Entry 5EAI (X-ray diffraction, 2.90 A resolution); this record covers chains A and B.

[Chain A (and B)]
Name: NAD(P)H dehydrogenase [quinone] 1
Source organism: Homo sapiens
Notes: EC 1.6.5.2; chain B of this document is another copy of the same molecule, construct and numbering; everything in this record applies to it too
UniProt: P15559 (NQO1_HUMAN); residues 0-273 here correspond to UniProt positions 1-274 (UniProt number = residue number + 1)
Chain sequence (277 residues; row label = number of the first residue in the row; numbers below 1 keep their minus sign (Gly-3 is residue -3)):
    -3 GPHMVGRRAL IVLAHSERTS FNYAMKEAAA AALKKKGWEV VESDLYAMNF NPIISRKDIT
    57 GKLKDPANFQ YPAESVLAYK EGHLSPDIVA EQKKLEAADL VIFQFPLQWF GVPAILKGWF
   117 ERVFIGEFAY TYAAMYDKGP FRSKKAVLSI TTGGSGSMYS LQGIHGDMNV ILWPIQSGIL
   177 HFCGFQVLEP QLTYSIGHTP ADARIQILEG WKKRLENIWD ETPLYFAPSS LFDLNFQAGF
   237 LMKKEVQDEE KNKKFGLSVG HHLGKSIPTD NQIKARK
Disordered / not traced: -3 to 2, 273
Sequence notes: expression tag (-3 to -1)
Ligand contacts:
  - E6A ((2R,3R)-2-[(2S,3S)-3-bromanyl-1,4-bis(oxidanylidene)-2,3-dihydronaphthalen-2-yl]-3-oxidanyl-2,3-dihydronaphthalene-1,4-dione): Trp105, Phe106, Gly149, Gly150
  - FAD (flavin-adenine dinucleotide), molecule 1: His11, Thr15, Ser16, Phe17, Asn18, Ala20, Pro102, Leu103, Gln104, Trp105, Phe106, Thr147, Thr148, Gly149, Gly150, Tyr155, Ile192, Arg200, Ile201, Leu204
  - FAD, molecule 2: Ile50, Asn64, Gln66, Tyr67, Pro68, Glu117
UniProt features mapped onto this chain:
  - binding site (FAD): His11, Phe17, Asn18, Gln66, Leu103 to Phe106, Thr147 to Gly150, Tyr155, Arg200
  - binding site (substrate): Ala125 to Thr127
  - modified residue: Ser81 (Phosphoserine)
  - cross-link (Glycyl lysine isopeptide (Lys-Gly)): Lys249 (interchain with G-Cter in SUMO2), Lys250 (interchain with G-Cter in SUMO2)
What the authors report for this chain:
  - binding site for E6A: Pro68, Val72, Trp105, Phe106, Tyr126, Tyr128, Gly149, Gly150, Phe178, Phe232, Gln233

[Chain A / chain B interface]
Contacting residue pairs (125):
  Glu13(A) with Arg52(B), salt bridge; Phe65(B)
  Thr15(A) with Ala63(B); Asn64(B)
  Tyr42(A) with Ile49(B), hydrophobic; Ile50(B), hydrogen bond (side chain-backbone)
  Pro48(A) with Ile49(B), hydrophobic; Ala110(B)
  Ile49(A) with Tyr42(B), hydrophobic; Pro48(B), hydrophobic; Ile111(B), hydrophobic
  Ile50(A) with Tyr42(B), hydrogen bond (backbone-side chain); Gln104(B)
  Arg52(A) with Glu13(B), salt bridge
  Ala63(A) with Thr15(B)
  Asn64(A) with Thr15(B)
  Phe65(A) with Glu13(B)
  Gln104(A) with Ile50(B); Lys113(B), hydrogen bond (backbone-side chain); Glu117(B), hydrogen bond
  Trp105(A) with Phe116(B); Glu117(B); Phe120(B); Tyr126(B), hydrophobic; Gly174(B); Ile175(B), hydrophobic; Phe178(B), hydrophobic; Cys179(B), hydrophobic
  Phe106(A) with Tyr132(B); Pro170(B); Gly174(B)
  Val108(A) with Lys113(B), hydrogen bond (backbone-side chain)
  Pro109(A) with Glu117(B)
  Ala110(A) with Pro48(B); Ala110(B); Lys113(B); Gly114(B); Glu117(B), hydrogen bond (backbone-side chain)
  Lys113(A) with Gln104(B), hydrogen bond (side chain-backbone); Trp105(B); Val108(B), hydrogen bond (side chain-backbone)
  Gly114(A) with Ala110(B)
  Phe116(A) with Trp105(B)
  Glu117(A) with Gln104(B), hydrogen bond; Trp105(B); Pro109(B); Ala110(B), hydrogen bond (side chain-backbone)
  Phe120(A) with Trp105(B)
  Tyr126(A) with Trp105(B), hydrophobic
  Met131(A) with Met154(B), hydrophobic
  Tyr132(A) with Phe106(B); Ile160(B); His161(B), hydrogen bond
  Ser153(A) with Gly235(B), hydrogen bond (side chain-backbone); Leu237(B)
  Met154(A) with Gly235(B); Phe236(B), hydrophobic
  Ser156(A) with Leu237(B)
  Leu157(A) with His257(B); His258(B); Leu259(B); Gly260(B)
  Gln158(A) with Phe228(B); Phe236(B); Leu237(B); Met238(B), hydrogen bond (backbone-backbone); Gln243(B); Leu259(B)
  Gly159(A) with Phe228(B); Phe236(B); Leu237(B); His257(B), hydrogen bond (backbone-side chain)
  Ile160(A) with Phe228(B), hydrophobic; Leu230(B), hydrophobic; Phe236(B), hydrogen bond (backbone-backbone); His257(B), hydrogen bond (backbone-side chain)
  His161(A) with Tyr132(B); Trp169(B); Phe178(B)
  Gly162(A) with Gly256(B); His257(B)
  Asp163(A) with Gly256(B), hydrogen bond (backbone-backbone); His258(B), salt bridge
  Val166(A) with Trp169(B); Val255(B), hydrophobic
  Trp169(A) with His161(B); Val166(B)
  Pro170(A) with Phe106(B)
  Gly174(A) with Trp105(B); Phe106(B)
  Ile175(A) with Trp105(B)
  Phe178(A) with Trp105(B), hydrophobic; His161(B)
  Cys179(A) with Trp105(B), hydrophobic
  Phe228(A) with Gln158(B); Gly159(B); Ile160(B), hydrophobic
  Leu230(A) with Ile160(B), hydrophobic
  Gly235(A) with Ser153(B), hydrogen bond (backbone-side chain); Met154(B)
  Phe236(A) with Met154(B), hydrophobic; Gly159(B); Ile160(B), hydrogen bond (backbone-backbone)
  Leu237(A) with Ser153(B); Ser156(B); Gln158(B); Gly159(B)
  Met238(A) with Gln158(B), hydrogen bond (backbone-backbone)
  Gln243(A) with Gln158(B)
  Val255(A) with Val166(B)
  Gly256(A) with Gly162(B); Asp163(B), hydrogen bond (backbone-backbone)
  His257(A) with Leu157(B); Gly159(B), hydrogen bond (side chain-backbone); Ile160(B), hydrogen bond (side chain-backbone); Gly162(B)
  His258(A) with Leu157(B); Asp163(B), salt bridge
  Leu259(A) with Leu157(B)
  Gly260(A) with Leu157(B); Ser262(B), hydrogen bond (backbone-side chain)
  Lys261(A) with Ser262(B)
  Ser262(A) with Gly260(B), hydrogen bond (side chain-backbone); Lys261(B)
  Ile263(A) with Ile263(B), hydrophobic
Also at the interface, not in a pair above, chain A (61 interface residues in all): Phe46, Gly107, Ile111, Ile167
Also at the interface, not in a pair above, chain B (62 interface residues in all): Phe46, Gly107, Met131, Ser151, Ile167

[Overview]
61 residues of chain A and 62 residues of chain B are in contact, with 25 hydrogen bonds and 4 salt bridges.
Polar contacts include Glu13(A)-Arg52(B), Asp163(A)-His258(B) and Tyr42(A)-Ile50(B). Bound to chain A:
flavin-adenine dinucleotide and compound E6A. The paper reports a binding site for E6A at Pro68(A), Val72(A)
and Trp105(A) among others.
Chain A and chain B are both NAD(P)H dehydrogenase [quinone] 1 (Homo sapiens); the structure, Crystal
Structure of NAD(P)H dehydrogenase, quinone 1 complexed with a chemotherapeutic naphthoquinone E6a, was
determined by X-ray diffraction, deposited together with 5EA2.
